9EM8 - chains E and F of the 8 polymer chains in the assembly; structure by electron microscopy, 4.10 A resolution (low resolution: residue-level contacts below are approximate; hydrogen-bond / salt-bridge calls are withheld).

[Chain E (and F)]
Molecule: Slr0869 protein
From: Synechocystis sp. PCC 6803
Notes: chain F of this document is another copy of the same molecule, construct and numbering; everything in this record applies to it too
Reference sequence: P73765 (P73765_SYNY3); numbering as in UniProt (aligned over 1-812)
Sequence (820 residues; each row starts with the number of its first residue):
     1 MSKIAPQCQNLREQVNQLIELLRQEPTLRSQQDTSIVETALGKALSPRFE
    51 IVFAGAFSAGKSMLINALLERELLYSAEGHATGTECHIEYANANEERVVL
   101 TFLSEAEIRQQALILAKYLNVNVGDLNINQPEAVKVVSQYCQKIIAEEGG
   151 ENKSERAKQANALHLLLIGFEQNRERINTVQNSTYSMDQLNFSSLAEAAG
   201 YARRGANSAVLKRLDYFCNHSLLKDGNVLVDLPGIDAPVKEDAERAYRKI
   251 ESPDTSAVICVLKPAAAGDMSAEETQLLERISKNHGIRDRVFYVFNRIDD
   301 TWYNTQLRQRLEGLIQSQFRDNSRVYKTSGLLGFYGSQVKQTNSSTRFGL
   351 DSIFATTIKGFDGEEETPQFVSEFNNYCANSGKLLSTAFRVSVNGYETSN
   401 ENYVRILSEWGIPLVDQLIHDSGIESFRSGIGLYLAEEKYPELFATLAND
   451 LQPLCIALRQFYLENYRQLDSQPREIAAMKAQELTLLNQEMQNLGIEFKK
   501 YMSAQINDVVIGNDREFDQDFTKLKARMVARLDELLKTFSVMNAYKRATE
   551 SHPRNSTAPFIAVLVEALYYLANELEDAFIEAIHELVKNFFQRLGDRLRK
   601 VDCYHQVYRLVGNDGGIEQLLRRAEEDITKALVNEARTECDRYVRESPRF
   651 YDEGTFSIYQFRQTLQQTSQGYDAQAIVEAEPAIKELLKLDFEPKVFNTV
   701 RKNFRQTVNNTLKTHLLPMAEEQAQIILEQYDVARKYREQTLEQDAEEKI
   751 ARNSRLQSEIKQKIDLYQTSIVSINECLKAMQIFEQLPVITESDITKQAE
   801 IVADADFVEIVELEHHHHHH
Unresolved in the structure: 1, 794-820
Construct notes: expression tag (813-820)

[Chain E / chain F interface]
Contacting residue pairs (63):
  Gln-31(E) / Asp-596(F)
  Arg-308(E) / Asp-33(F)
  Arg-308(E) / Ser-35(F)
  Glu-312(E) / Asp-33(F)
  Asn-322(E) / Ser-30(F)
  Ser-381(E) / Glu-38(F)
  Gly-382(E) / Glu-38(F)
  Lys-383(E) / Glu-38(F)
  Leu-385(E) / Arg-12(F)
  Leu-385(E) / Glu-38(F)
  Leu-385(E) / Thr-39(F)
  Leu-385(E) / Ala-40(F)
  Leu-385(E) / Leu-41(F)
  Leu-385(E) / Gly-42(F)
  Leu-385(E) / Lys-43(F)
  Ser-386(E) / Val-15(F)
  Thr-387(E) / Arg-12(F)
  Arg-390(E) / Arg-12(F)
  Asn-394(E) / Arg-97(F)
  Asn-394(E) / Val-99(F)
  Asn-394(E) / Asp-215(F)
  Gly-395(E) / Thr-184(F)
  Tyr-396(E) / Arg-97(F)
  Tyr-396(E) / Val-98(F)
  Tyr-396(E) / Val-99(F)
  Tyr-396(E) / Ser-186(F)
  Tyr-396(E) / Met-187(F)
  Tyr-396(E) / Gln-189(F)
  His-420(E) / Glu-20(F)
  Gln-452(E) / His-605(F)
  Pro-453(E) / His-605(F)
  Ile-456(E) / Arg-599(F)
  Ile-456(E) / Tyr-604(F)
  Ile-456(E) / Tyr-608(F)
  Gln-460(E) / Glu-618(F)
  Glu-464(E) / Glu-618(F)
  Glu-464(E) / Arg-622(F)
  Ser-503(E) / Glu-550(F)
  Asn-507(E) / Lys-546(F)
  Asn-507(E) / Glu-550(F)
  Ile-511(E) / Met-542(F)
  Ile-511(E) / Tyr-545(F)
  Ile-511(E) / Lys-546(F)
  Lys-702(E) / Gln-670(F)
  Gln-706(E) / Thr-557(F)
  Gln-706(E) / Tyr-672(F)
  Asn-710(E) / Ser-556(F)
  Lys-713(E) / Thr-549(F)
  Lys-713(E) / His-552(F)
  Lys-713(E) / Pro-553(F)
  Lys-713(E) / Asn-555(F)
  Lys-713(E) / Ser-556(F)
  Leu-717(E) / Pro-553(F)
  Lys-779(E) / Thr-741(F)
  Lys-779(E) / Asp-745(F)
  Ile-783(E) / Arg-738(F)
  Ile-783(E) / Asp-745(F)
  Phe-784(E) / Arg-609(F)
  Glu-785(E) / Tyr-737(F)
  Glu-785(E) / Arg-738(F)
  Gln-786(E) / Tyr-737(F)
  Leu-787(E) / Tyr-608(F)
  Leu-787(E) / Gly-612(F)
Also at the interface, not in a pair above, chain E (43 interface residues in all): Tyr-326, Ala-388, Phe-389, Glu-401, Arg-459, Ala-504, Asn-513, Asn-709, Pro-788
Also at the interface, not in a pair above, chain F (53 interface residues in all): Glu-13, Asn-16, Arg-23, Arg-29, Thr-34, Asp-188, Gln-667, Gln-744

[In short]
Chain E and chain F form an interface of 43 and 53 residues respectively.
Chain E and chain F are both Slr0869 protein (Synechocystis sp. PCC 6803); the structure, Oligomeric structure
of SynDLP in presence of GDP, was determined by electron microscopy (same publication as 9EM7 and 9EM9).
